PDB entry 5IPY | X-ray diffraction, 1.50 A resolution | chains A and B

# Chain A (and B)
Name: Flavin-containing monooxygenase
From: Roseovarius nubinhibens (strain ATCC BAA-591 / DSM 15170 / ISM)
Notes: chain B of this document is another copy of the same molecule, construct and numbering; everything in this record applies to it too
Reference sequence: A3SLM3 (A3SLM3_ROSNI); numbering as in UniProt (aligned over 1-447)
Amino-acid sequence (453 residues; row label = number of the first residue in the row):
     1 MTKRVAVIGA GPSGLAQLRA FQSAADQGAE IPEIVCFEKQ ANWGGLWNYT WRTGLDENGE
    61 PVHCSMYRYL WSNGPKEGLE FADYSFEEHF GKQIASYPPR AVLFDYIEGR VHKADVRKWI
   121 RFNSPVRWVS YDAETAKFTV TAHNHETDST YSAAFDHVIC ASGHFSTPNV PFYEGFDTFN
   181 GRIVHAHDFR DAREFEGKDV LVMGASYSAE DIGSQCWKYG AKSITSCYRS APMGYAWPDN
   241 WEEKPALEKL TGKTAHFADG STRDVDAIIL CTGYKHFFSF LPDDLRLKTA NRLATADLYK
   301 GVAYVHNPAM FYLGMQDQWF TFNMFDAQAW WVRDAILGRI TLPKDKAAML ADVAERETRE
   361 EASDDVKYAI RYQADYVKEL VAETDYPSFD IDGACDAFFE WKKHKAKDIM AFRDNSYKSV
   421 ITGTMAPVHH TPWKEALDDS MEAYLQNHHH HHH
Not modelled in the structure: 1-2, 448-453
Sequence notes: engineered mutation A153 (Glu in A3SLM3), A154 (Asp in A3SLM3); expression tag (448-453)
Small-molecule neighbours:
  - FAD (flavin-adenine dinucleotide): I8, G9, A10, G11, P12, S13, G14, F37, E38, K39, Q40, G44, G45, L46, W47, H63, S65, M66, L70, W71, S72, N73, L79, S124, P125, V126, A161, S162, G163, F165, F280, G314, Q318, T321, F322, F325
  - NADP (NAP; NADP nicotinamide-adenine-dinucleotide phosphate): Y67, L70, W71, S72, N73, F165, N169, P171, Y173, M203, G204, A205, S206, Y207, S208, D211, R229, C271, T272, G273, Y274, N291, R413
UniProt features mapped onto this chain:
  - binding site (FAD): S13, E38, Q40, L46, W47, H63, N73, V126, Q318, T321
  - binding site (NADP(+)): W71, N73, Y173, A205, S206, S208, R229, R413
What the authors report for this chain:
  - binding site for flavin-adenine dinucleotide: S13, E38, Q40, L46, W47, H63, N73, V126, Q318, T321
  - binding site for NADP: W71, N73, Y173, A205, S208, D211, R229, R413
  - mutagenesis - Y207S, D317A: decreased catalytic activity

# Interface between chain A and chain B
Contacting residue pairs (59):
  W51(A) with V170(B), hydrophobic; F172(B); F176(B), hydrophobic; D177(B)
  R52(A) with V170(B), hydrogen bond (side chain-backbone)
  L55(A) with P168(B)
  E57(A) with K275(B), hydrogen bond (backbone-side chain)
  N58(A) with F277(B)
  G59(A) with T167(B); F277(B)
  E60(A) with F277(B)
  R68(A) with T178(B)
  R127(A) with W128(B); F277(B); S279(B), hydrogen bond (side chain-backbone)
  W128(A) with R127(B); T150(B)
  H143(A) with R286(B)
  D148(A) with R286(B), salt bridge; K288(B), salt bridge
  S149(A) with D283(B), hydrogen bond
  T150(A) with W128(B); D283(B), hydrogen bond (backbone-side chain); R286(B)
  T167(A) with G59(B)
  P168(A) with L55(B)
  V170(A) with W51(B), hydrophobic; R52(B), hydrogen bond (backbone-side chain)
  P171(A) with W51(B)
  F172(A) with W51(B); R52(B)
  F176(A) with W51(B), hydrophobic
  D177(A) with W51(B); R68(B)
  F179(A) with D191(B)
  N180(A) with Y69(B); D191(B), hydrogen bond; R193(B), hydrogen bond; E194(B)
  R182(A) with R182(B); E194(B)
  D191(A) with F179(B)
  R193(A) with T178(B), hydrogen bond (side chain-backbone); F179(B); N180(B)
  E194(A) with R182(B)
  K198(A) with K198(B)
  K275(A) with E57(B), hydrogen bond (side chain-backbone)
  F277(A) with G59(B); E60(B); R127(B); H145(B)
  S279(A) with R127(B), hydrogen bond (backbone-side chain)
  D283(A) with S149(B), hydrogen bond; T150(B), hydrogen bond (side chain-backbone)
  R286(A) with H143(B); D148(B), salt bridge; T150(B)
  K288(A) with D148(B), salt bridge
Interface residues without a listed pair, chain A (42 interface residues in all): G54, P61, T141, H145, T178, I183, L270, L281
Interface residues without a listed pair, chain B (44 interface residues in all): G54, N58, P61, T141, T147, P171, I183, L281, P282

# Overview
The interface between chain A and chain B involves 42 residues on one side and 44 on the other, with 13
hydrogen bonds and 4 salt bridges. Polar pairs include D148(A)-R286(B), D148(A)-K288(B) and R52(A)-V170(B).
From the paper: a binding site for flavin-adenine dinucleotide at S13(A), E38(A) and Q40(A) among others;
Y207S and D317A of chain A reduce catalytic activity.
Chain A and chain B are both Flavin-containing monooxygenase (Roseovarius nubinhibens (strain ATCC BAA-591 /
DSM 15170 / ISM)); the structure, Crystal structure of WT RnTmm, was determined by X-ray diffraction (same
publication as 5GSN, 5IQ1 and 5IQ4).
